1NVP - chains B and D of the 6 polymer chains in the assembly; structure by X-ray diffraction, 2.10 A resolution.

== Chain B ==
Protein: Transcription initiation factor IIA alpha chain
Organism: Homo sapiens
Notes: fragment: N-terminal 58 amino acids
UniProt: P52655 (TF2AA_HUMAN); residue numbers follow UniProt; this construct covers 2-58
Chain sequence (57 residues; numbered 2 to 58; the number before each row is that of its first residue):
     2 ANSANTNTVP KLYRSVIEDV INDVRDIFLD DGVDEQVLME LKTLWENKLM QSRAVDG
Disordered / not traced: 2-8, 52-58
Curated features (UniProtKB/Swiss-Prot):
  - modified residue: Ala2 (N-acetylalanine)
  - natural variant: Leu30 (L30V: In a breast cancer sample)

== Chain D ==
Protein: Transcription initiation factor IIA gamma chain
Organism: Homo sapiens
UniProt: P52657 (T2AG_HUMAN); residue numbers follow UniProt; this construct covers 2-109
Chain sequence (108 residues; each row starts with the number of its first residue):
     2 AYQLYRNTTL GNSLQESLDE LIQSQQITPQ LALQVLLQFD KAINAALAQR VRNRVNFRGS
    62 LNTYRFCDNV WTFVLNDVEF REVTELIKVD KVKIVACDGK NTGSNTTE
Disordered / not traced: 2, 100-109

== Chain B / chain D interface ==
Pairs across the interface - 30 pairs, chain B then chain D:
  Leu13(B) with Ala47(D), hydrophobic; Arg51(D)
  Tyr14(B) with Leu11(D), hydrophobic
  Val17(B) with Ala47(D), hydrophobic
  Val21(B) with Ala43(D), hydrophobic
  Asp24(B) with Gln39(D)
  Val25(B) with Gln39(D)
  Ile28(B) with Leu32(D), hydrophobic
  Phe29(B) with Leu32(D), hydrophobic; Val36(D), hydrophobic
  Asp32(B) with Leu32(D)
  Val34(B) with Leu32(D), hydrophobic
  Val38(B) with Ile28(D), hydrophobic
  Glu41(B) with Leu22(D); Gln27(D), hydrogen bond
  Leu42(B) with Ser18(D); Leu19(D), hydrophobic; Leu22(D), hydrophobic
  Leu45(B) with Ser18(D); Glu21(D); Leu22(D), hydrophobic
  Trp46(B) with Leu11(D), hydrogen bond (side chain-backbone); Ser14(D), hydrogen bond; Leu15(D); Ser18(D), hydrogen bond (backbone-side chain)
  Lys49(B) with Ser14(D); Glu17(D); Ser18(D); Glu21(D), salt bridge
  Leu50(B) with Thr10(D)
Also at the interface, not in a pair above, chain B (18 interface residues in all): Ile18
Also at the interface, not in a pair above, chain D (21 interface residues in all): Gln35, Phe40, Ile44, Val52

== Overview ==
Chain B and chain D form an interface of 18 and 21 residues respectively, with 4 hydrogen bonds and 1 salt
bridge. Polar contacts include Lys49(B)-Glu21(D), Glu41(B)-Gln27(D) and Trp46(B)-Leu11(D).
Chain B is Transcription initiation factor IIA alpha chain and chain D is Transcription initiation factor IIA
gamma chain, both from Homo sapiens; the structure, Human tfiia/tbp/DNA complex, was determined by X-ray
diffraction, deposited together with 1NH2.
